7TH3 - chains A and B; structure by X-ray diffraction, 2.29 A resolution.

# Chain A
Molecule: Ricin chain A
From: Ricinus communis
Notes: EC 3.2.2.22
Reference sequence: P02879 (RICI_RICCO); residues 1-267 here correspond to UniProt positions 36-302 (UniProt number = residue number + 35)
Chain sequence (267 residues; row label = number of the first residue in the row):
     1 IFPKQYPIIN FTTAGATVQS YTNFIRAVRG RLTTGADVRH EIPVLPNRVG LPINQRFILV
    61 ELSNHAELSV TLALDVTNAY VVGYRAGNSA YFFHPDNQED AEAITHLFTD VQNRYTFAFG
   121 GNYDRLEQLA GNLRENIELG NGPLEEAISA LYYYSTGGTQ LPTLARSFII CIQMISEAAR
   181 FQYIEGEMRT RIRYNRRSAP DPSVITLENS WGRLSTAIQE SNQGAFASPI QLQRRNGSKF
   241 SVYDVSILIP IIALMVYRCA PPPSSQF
Disordered / not traced: 1-4, 66, 239, 264-267

# Chain B
Molecule: VHH antibody
From: Vicugna pacos
Notes: antibody fragment or engineered binder
Chain sequence (129 residues; each row starts with the number of its first residue):
     1 QVQLVETGGG SVQAGDSLTL SCAASERIFS HYAMGWYRQV PGKEREPVAA LRLKGTETNY
    61 ADSVEGRFTI SRDNAKNTMY LRMSSLKPED TAVYYCAAGS YAAILYAPSY WGQGTQVTVS
   121 SEPKTPKPQ
Disordered / not traced: 1, 54-55, 121-129
Disulfide bonds: C22-C96

# Chain A / chain B interface
Contacting residue pairs - 22 pairs, chain A then chain B:
  R26(A) with Y106(B)
  G35(A) with Y32(B), hydrogen bond (backbone-side chain); S109(B), hydrogen bond (backbone-side chain); Y110(B)
  A36(A) with R27(B), hydrogen bond (backbone-side chain); Y32(B); Y110(B), hydrogen bond (backbone-side chain)
  V38(A) with H31(B); Y32(B)
  R39(A) with H31(B)
  H40(A) with H31(B)
  E41(A) with H31(B), hydrogen bond (backbone-backbone); R52(B); L53(B), hydrogen bond (side chain-backbone); S100(B); Y101(B), hydrogen bond (backbone-backbone)
  P43(A) with S100(B)
  Q182(A) with Y101(B); A102(B)
  I249(A) with L53(B), hydrophobic; Y101(B), hydrophobic
  P250(A) with Y101(B)
Other interface residues (no listed pair), chain A (14 interface residues in all): T34, D37, S246
Other interface residues (no listed pair), chain B (12 interface residues in all): A33
The authors on this interface:
  - pairs named by the authors: A36(A)-R27(B) (backbone contact), A36(A)-Y110(B) (backbone contact), E41(A)-L53(B), E41(A)-Y101(B) (backbone contact)
  - epitope / paratope residues, chain A: T34(A), A36(A), V38(A), H40(A), E41(A), I249(A)
  - epitope / paratope residues, chain B: R27(B), L53(B), Y101(B), Y110(B)

# Overview
The interface between chain A and chain B involves 14 residues on one side and 12 on the other; the contacts
include 7 hydrogen bonds. Among the polar pairs are G35(A)-Y32(B), G35(A)-S109(B) and A36(A)-R27(B). The paper
describes backbone contacts between A36(A) and R27(B), A36(A) and Y110(B) and E41(A) and Y101(B); a contact
between E41(A) and L53(B). From the paper: epitope/paratope residues T34(A), A36(A) and R27(B) among others.
Here chain A is Ricin chain A (Ricinus communis) and chain B is VHH antibody (Vicugna pacos). Entry 7TH3
(Single-domain VHH intrabodies neutralize ricin toxin) was determined by X-ray diffraction, deposited together
with 7TGF, 7TGI and 7TH2.
